5W1M - chains B and R of the 3 polymer chains in the assembly; structure by X-ray diffraction, 3.91 A resolution.

# Chain B
Molecule: CR1-07 Fab heavy chain
Organism: Homo sapiens
UniProt: Q6N089 (Q6N089_HUMAN); residues 125-227 here correspond to UniProt positions 143-245 (UniProt number = residue number + 18)
Chain sequence (226 residues; row label = number of the first residue in the row):
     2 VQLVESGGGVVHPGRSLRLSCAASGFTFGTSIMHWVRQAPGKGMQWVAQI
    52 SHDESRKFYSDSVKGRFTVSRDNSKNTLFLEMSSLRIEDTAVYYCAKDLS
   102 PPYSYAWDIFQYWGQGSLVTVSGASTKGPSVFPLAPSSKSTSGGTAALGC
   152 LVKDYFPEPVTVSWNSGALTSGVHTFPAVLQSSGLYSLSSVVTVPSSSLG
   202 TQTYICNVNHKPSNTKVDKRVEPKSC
Disordered / not traced: 139-144, 226-227
Cystine bridges: C22-C96, C151-C207

# Chain R
Molecule: Pre-glycoprotein polyprotein GP complex
Organism: Machupo virus
UniProt: Q8AZ57 (Q8AZ57_MACHU); residue numbers follow UniProt; this construct covers 87-238
Chain sequence (152 residues; row label = number of the first residue in the row):
    87 ELPSLCMLNNSFYYMRGGVNTFLIRVSDISVLMKEYDVSIYEPEDLGNCL
   137 NKSDSSWAIHWFSNALGHDWLMDPPMLCRNKTKKEGSNIQFNISKADDAR
   187 VYGKKIRNGMRHLFRGFHDPCEEGKVCYLTINQCGDPSSFDYCGVNHLSK
   237 CQ
Cystine bridges: C92-C237, C135-C164, C207-C213, C220-C229
Covalent attachments: N-acetylglucosamine (NAG) linked to N178
What the authors report for this chain:
  - post-translational modification sites: N178

# How chain B and chain R interact
Residue-residue contacts (16; chain B residue first):
  R57(B) - S224(R)
  R57(B) - F226(R)
  Y104(B) - I115(R)  hydrophobic
  Y104(B) - S116(R)
  Y104(B) - V117(R)
  S105(B) - V117(R)
  S105(B) - M119(R)
  Y106(B) - V117(R)  hydrogen bond (backbone-backbone)
  Y106(B) - L118(R)
  Y106(B) - R165(R)
  Y106(B) - E171(R)
  Y106(B) - N174(R)  hydrogen bond
  A107(B) - Y122(R)
  A107(B) - E171(R)  hydrogen bond (backbone-side chain)
  W108(B) - Y122(R)  hydrogen bond (backbone-side chain)
  D109(B) - K169(R)  salt bridge
Other interface residues (no listed pair), chain B (10 interface residues in all): S56, F59, P102
Other interface residues (no listed pair), chain R (14 interface residues in all): R111, K170
The authors on this interface:
  - epitope / paratope residues, chain R: V117(R)

# Overview
The interface between chain B and chain R involves 10 residues on one side and 14 on the other; the contacts
include 4 hydrogen bonds and 1 salt bridge. Among the polar pairs are D109(B)-K169(R), Y106(B)-N174(R) and
A107(B)-E171(R). N-acetylglucosamine is covalently linked to N178(R). The paper reports the epitope/paratope
residue V117(R); a modification site at N178(R).
Chain B is CR1-07 Fab heavy chain (Homo sapiens) and chain R is Pre-glycoprotein polyprotein GP complex
(Machupo virus); the structure, MACV GP1 CR1-07 Fab complex, was determined by X-ray diffraction together with
5W1G from the same study.
